PDB entry 9PZL | X-ray diffraction, 3.00 A resolution | chains A and B

Chain A (and B):
Protein: Pyruvate, phosphate dikinase
Organism: Clostridium symbiosum
Notes: EC 2.7.9.1; chain B of this document is another copy of the same molecule, construct and numbering; everything in this record applies to it too
UniProt: P22983 (PPDK_CLOSY); residue numbers follow UniProt; this construct covers 1-874
Sequence (874 residues; row label = number of the first residue in the row):
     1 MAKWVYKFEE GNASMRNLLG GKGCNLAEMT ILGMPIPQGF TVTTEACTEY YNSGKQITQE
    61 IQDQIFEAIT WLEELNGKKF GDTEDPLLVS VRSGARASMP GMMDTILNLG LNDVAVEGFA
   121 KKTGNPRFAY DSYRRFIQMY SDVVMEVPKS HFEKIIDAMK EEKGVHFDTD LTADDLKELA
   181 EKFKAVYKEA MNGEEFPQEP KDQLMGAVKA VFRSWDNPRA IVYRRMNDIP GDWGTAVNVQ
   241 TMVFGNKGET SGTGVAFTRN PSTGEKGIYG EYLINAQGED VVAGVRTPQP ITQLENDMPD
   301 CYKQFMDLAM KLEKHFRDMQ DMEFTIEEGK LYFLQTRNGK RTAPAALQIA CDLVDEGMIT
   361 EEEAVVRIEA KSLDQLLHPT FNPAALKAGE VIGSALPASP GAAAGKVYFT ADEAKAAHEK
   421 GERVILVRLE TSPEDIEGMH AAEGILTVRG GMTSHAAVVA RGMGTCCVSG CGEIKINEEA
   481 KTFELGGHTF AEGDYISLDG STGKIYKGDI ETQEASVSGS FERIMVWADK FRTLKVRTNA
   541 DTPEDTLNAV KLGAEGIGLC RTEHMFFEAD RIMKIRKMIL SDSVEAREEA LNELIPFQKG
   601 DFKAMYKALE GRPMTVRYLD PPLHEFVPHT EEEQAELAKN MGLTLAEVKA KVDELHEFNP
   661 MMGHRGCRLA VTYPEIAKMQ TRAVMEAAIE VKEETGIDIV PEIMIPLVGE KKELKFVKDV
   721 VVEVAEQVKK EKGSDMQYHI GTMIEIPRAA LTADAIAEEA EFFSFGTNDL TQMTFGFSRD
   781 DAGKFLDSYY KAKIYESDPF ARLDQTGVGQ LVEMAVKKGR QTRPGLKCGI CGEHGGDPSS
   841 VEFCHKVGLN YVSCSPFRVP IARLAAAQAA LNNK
Not modelled in the structure: 1, 874
Small-molecule neighbours: AMP-PNP (ANP; phosphoaminophosphonic acid-adenylate ester): Lys22, Ser90, Arg92, Ser93, Met99, Pro100, Gly101, Thr105, Leu107, Gln240, Thr241, Met242, Val243, Gly278, Glu279, Val282, Glu323, Thr325, Leu334, Gln335, Arg337, His455
Swiss-Prot annotation at these positions:
  - region: Asp499 to Thr533 (Linker 2)
  - active site: His455 (Tele-phosphohistidine intermediate), Cys831 (Proton donor)
  - binding site (ATP): Arg92
  - binding site (substrate): Arg561, Arg617, Glu745, Gly766, Thr767, Asn768, Asp769
  - binding site (Mg(2+)): Glu745, Asp769
  - modified residue: Thr453 (Phosphothreonine)
Reported in the primary citation:
  - catalytic residues: His455, Cys831 (citing earlier work)

How chain A and chain B interact:
Contacting residue pairs (98):
  Glu654(A) - Lys784(B)  hydrogen bond (backbone-side chain)
  Leu655(A) - Lys784(B)
  His656(A) - Lys784(B)
  Glu657(A) - Asp781(B)
  Glu657(A) - Lys784(B)  salt bridge
  Phe658(A) - Phe658(B)
  Phe658(A) - Pro660(B)
  Phe658(A) - Asp780(B)
  Phe658(A) - Asp781(B)  hydrogen bond (backbone-side chain)
  Asn659(A) - Asn659(B)
  Asn659(A) - Pro660(B)
  Asn659(A) - Met661(B)  hydrogen bond (side chain-backbone)
  Asn659(A) - Asp781(B)  hydrogen bond (backbone-side chain)
  Pro660(A) - Phe658(B)
  Pro660(A) - Asn659(B)
  Met661(A) - Asn659(B)  hydrogen bond (backbone-side chain)
  Met661(A) - Met662(B)  hydrophobic
  Met662(A) - Met662(B)  hydrophobic
  Met662(A) - Gly776(B)
  Met662(A) - Phe777(B)
  Met662(A) - Ser778(B)  hydrogen bond (backbone-backbone)
  His664(A) - Lys784(B)
  His664(A) - Phe785(B)
  Arg668(A) - Gly776(B)  hydrogen bond (side chain-backbone)
  Arg668(A) - Phe777(B)
  Arg668(A) - Phe785(B)
  Arg668(A) - Tyr789(B)
  Val671(A) - Tyr789(B)  hydrophobic
  Thr672(A) - Ser788(B)
  Glu710(A) - Ile794(B)
  Glu710(A) - Tyr795(B)
  Lys712(A) - Lys793(B)  hydrogen bond (side chain-backbone)
  Lys712(A) - Ile794(B)
  Lys712(A) - Glu796(B)  salt bridge
  Glu713(A) - Tyr789(B)  hydrogen bond
  Glu713(A) - Ile794(B)
  Glu713(A) - Tyr795(B)  hydrogen bond
  Phe716(A) - Ala792(B)  hydrophobic
  Phe716(A) - Ile794(B)  hydrophobic
  Ile746(A) - Thr774(B)
  Ile746(A) - Phe775(B)
  Ile746(A) - Gly776(B)
  Pro747(A) - Met773(B)
  Pro747(A) - Thr774(B)
  Arg748(A) - Thr774(B)  hydrogen bond (backbone-backbone)
  Arg748(A) - Phe775(B)
  Arg748(A) - Asp804(B)  salt bridge
  Leu751(A) - Gly807(B)
  Leu751(A) - Gln810(B)
  Leu751(A) - Leu811(B)  hydrophobic
  Met773(A) - Pro747(B)
  Met773(A) - Met773(B)
  Met773(A) - Gly776(B)
  Thr774(A) - Ile746(B)
  Thr774(A) - Arg748(B)  hydrogen bond (backbone-backbone)
  Thr774(A) - Leu751(B)
  Phe775(A) - Arg668(B)
  Phe775(A) - Ile746(B)
  Phe775(A) - Arg748(B)
  Gly776(A) - Met662(B)
  Gly776(A) - Arg668(B)  hydrogen bond (backbone-side chain)
  Gly776(A) - Ile746(B)
  Gly776(A) - Met773(B)
  Phe777(A) - Met662(B)  hydrophobic
  Phe777(A) - Arg668(B)
  Ser778(A) - Met662(B)  hydrogen bond (side chain-backbone)
  Asp780(A) - Phe658(B)
  Asp781(A) - Glu657(B)
  Asp781(A) - Phe658(B)
  Asp781(A) - Asn659(B)
  Lys784(A) - Glu654(B)
  Lys784(A) - Leu655(B)
  Lys784(A) - His656(B)
  Lys784(A) - Glu657(B)  salt bridge
  Lys784(A) - His664(B)  hydrogen bond (backbone-side chain)
  Lys784(A) - Thr672(B)
  Phe785(A) - His664(B)
  Phe785(A) - Arg668(B)
  Ser788(A) - Thr672(B)
  Tyr789(A) - Cys667(B)
  Tyr789(A) - Arg668(B)
  Tyr789(A) - Val671(B)  hydrophobic
  Tyr789(A) - Glu713(B)  hydrogen bond
  Ala792(A) - Phe716(B)  hydrophobic
  Lys793(A) - Lys712(B)  hydrogen bond (backbone-side chain)
  Ile794(A) - Lys712(B)
  Ile794(A) - Glu713(B)
  Ile794(A) - Phe716(B)  hydrophobic
  Tyr795(A) - Glu710(B)
  Tyr795(A) - Glu713(B)
  Glu796(A) - Lys712(B)  salt bridge
  Asp804(A) - Arg748(B)  salt bridge
  Gly807(A) - Arg748(B)
  Gly807(A) - Leu751(B)
  Gln810(A) - Leu751(B)  hydrogen bond (side chain-backbone)
  Gln810(A) - Lys818(B)  hydrogen bond
  Leu811(A) - Leu751(B)  hydrophobic
  Lys818(A) - Gln810(B)  hydrogen bond
Interface residues without a listed pair, chain A (47 interface residues in all): Gly663, Cys667, Thr752, Thr806
Interface residues without a listed pair, chain B (48 interface residues in all): Gly663, Thr752, Thr806, Met814

Summary:
Chain A and chain B form an interface of 47 and 48 residues respectively; the contacts include 20 hydrogen
bonds and 6 salt bridges. Among the polar pairs are Glu657(A)-Lys784(B), Lys712(A)-Glu796(B) and
Arg748(A)-Asp804(B). Ligands of chain A: AMP-PNP. The paper reports catalytic residues His455(A) and
Cys831(A).
Chain A and chain B are both Pyruvate, phosphate dikinase (Clostridium symbiosum); the structure, Pyruvate
phosphate dikinase in complex with AMP-PNP and sulfate ions, was determined by X-ray diffraction (same
publication as 2R82).
